4CZ2 - chains A and D of the 4 polymer chains in the assembly; structure by X-ray diffraction, 2.97 A resolution.

Chain A:
Protein: Ras-related protein rab-32
Source organism: Homo sapiens
Reference sequence: Q13637 (RAB32_HUMAN); residues 1-225 here = UniProt positions 1-225
Amino-acid sequence (230 residues; numbered -4 to 225; the number before each row is that of its first residue; numbers below 1 keep their minus sign (Gly-4 is residue -4)):
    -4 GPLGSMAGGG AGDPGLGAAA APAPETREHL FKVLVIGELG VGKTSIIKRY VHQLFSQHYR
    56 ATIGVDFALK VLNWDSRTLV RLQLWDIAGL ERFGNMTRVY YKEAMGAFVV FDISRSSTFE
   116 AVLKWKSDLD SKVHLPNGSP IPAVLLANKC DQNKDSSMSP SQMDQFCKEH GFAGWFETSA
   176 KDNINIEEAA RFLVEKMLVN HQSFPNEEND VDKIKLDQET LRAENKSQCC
Unresolved in the structure: -4 to 21, 149-152, 198-225
Sequence notes: expression tag (-4 to 0); engineered mutation Leu85 (Gln in Q13637), Mse100 (Val in Q13637), Mse153 (Gln in Q13637), Mse158 (Val in Q13637), Mse192 (Ile in Q13637)
Modified residues: Mse1 (selenomethionine); Mse91, Mse100, Mse153, Mse158, Mse192 (selenomethionine; parent Met)
Bound ions: Mg2+: Thr39, Thr57 (together with GMP-PCP)
Small-molecule neighbours: GMP-PCP (GCP; phosphomethylphosphonic acid guanylate ester): Glu33, Leu34, Gly35, Val36, Gly37, Lys38, Thr39, Ser40, Phe50, Ser51, Gln52, His53, Tyr54, Arg55, Ala56, Thr57, Ala83, Gly84, Asn143, Lys144, Asp146, Gln147, Thr173, Ser174, Ala175, Lys176
Swiss-Prot annotation at these positions:
  - region: Asn178 to Gln197 (PKA-RII subunit binding domain)
  - motif: Gln48 to Phe62 (Switch 1), Gly84, Glu86 to Lys97 (Switch 2)
  - binding site (GTP): Val36, Gly37, Lys38, Thr39, Ser40, Ser51, Gln52, Tyr54, Thr57, Gly84, Asn143, Lys144, Asp146, Ala175, Lys176
  - binding site (Mg(2+)): Thr39, Thr57, Asp81
  - modified residue: Ala2 (N-acetylalanine), Ser71 (Phosphoserine)
  - lipidation (S-geranylgeranyl cysteine): Cys224, Cys225
  - natural variant: Ser71 (S71R: Risk factor for PARK26)
  - mutagenesis: Thr39 (T39N: Decreased GTP-binding activity), Gly89 (G89T: Impairs interaction with ANKRD27; when associated with S-90 and L-94), Asn90 (N90S: Impairs interaction with ANKRD27; when associated with T-89 and L-94), Mse91 (M91S: Impairs interaction with ANKRD27; when associated with S-93), Arg93 (R93S: Impairs interaction with ANKRD27; when associated with M-91), Val94 (V94L: Impairs interaction with ANKRD27; when associated with T-89 and S-90), Ala185 (A185F: Abolishes binding to protein kinase A type II regulatory subunit), Leu188 (L188P: Abolishes binding to protein kinase A type II regulatory subunit)

Chain D:
Protein: Ankyrin repeat domain-containing protein 27
Source organism: Homo sapiens
Notes: fragment: first ankyrin repeat-containing domain, residues 1-225
Reference sequence: Q96NW4 (ANR27_HUMAN); residue numbers follow UniProt; this construct covers 450-640
Amino-acid sequence (203 residues; row label = number of the first residue in the row):
   444 GPLGSMDPSV VTPFSRDDRG HTPLHVAAVC GQASLIDLLV SKGAMVNATD YHGATPLHLA
   504 CQKGYQSVTL LLLHYKASAE VQDNNGNTPL HLACTYGHED CVKALVYYDV ESCRLDIGNE
   564 KGDTPLHIAA RWGYQGVIET LLQNGASTEI QNRLKETPLK CALNSKILSV MEAYHLSFER
   624 RQKSSEAPVQ SPQRSVDHHH HHH
Unresolved in the structure: 444-452, 621-646
Sequence notes: expression tag (444-449, 641-646)
Swiss-Prot annotation at these positions:
  - mutagenesis: Gln509 (Q509A: Disrupts interaction with RAB32), Leu513 (L513D: Disrupts interaction with RAB32), Lys546 (K546D: Impairs interaction with RAB32), Tyr550 (Y550A: Impairs interaction with RAB32)
What the authors report for this chain:
  - mutagenesis - Q509A/Y550A, L513D/K546D: unchanged localization

Chain A / chain D interface:
Contacting residue pairs (22; chain A residue first):
  Leu25(A) with Val553(D), hydrophobic
  Val60(A) with Gln509(D), hydrogen bond (backbone-side chain)
  Asp61(A) with Lys546(D), salt bridge
  Phe62(A) with Gln509(D); Lys546(D); Ala547(D); Tyr550(D), hydrophobic
  Ala63(A) with Tyr550(D)
  Leu64(A) with Tyr550(D); Gln586(D); Asn587(D)
  Gln78(A) with Tyr550(D), hydrogen bond (side chain-backbone); Val553(D); Ser555(D), hydrogen bond
  Trp80(A) with Tyr550(D)
  Mse91(A) with Ser510(D)
  Val94(A) with Leu513(D); Leu514(D), hydrophobic; His517(D)
  Tyr95(A) with Leu513(D), hydrophobic
  Lys97(A) with His517(D); Tyr551(D)
Also at the interface, not in a pair above, chain A (15 interface residues in all): His47, Ile58, Gly59
Also at the interface, not in a pair above, chain D (14 interface residues in all): Asp552
Interface features reported in the paper:
  - hot spots on chain D (mutagenesis) - Q509A (Kd 30 uM), K546D (Kd 8 uM), Y550A (Kd 22 uM): decreased binding to Ras-related protein rab-32 (chain A)
  - hot spots on chain D (mutagenesis) - Q509A/Y550A, L513D (K_D_ > 300 uM), L513D/K546D: abolished binding to Ras-related protein rab-32 (chain A)

In short:
The interface between chain A and chain D involves 15 residues on one side and 14 on the other, with 3
hydrogen bonds and 1 salt bridge. Polar pairs include Asp61(A)-Lys546(D), Val60(A)-Gln509(D) and
Gln78(A)-Tyr550(D). From the paper: Q509A, K546D and Y550A of chain D reduce binding to Ras-related protein
rab-32 (chain A); Q509A/Y550A, L513D and L513D/K546D of chain D abolish binding to Ras-related protein rab-32
(chain A).
Here chain A is Ras-related protein rab-32 and chain D is Ankyrin repeat domain-containing protein 27, both
from Homo sapiens. Entry 4CZ2 (Complex of human VARP-ANKRD1 with Rab32-GppCp. Selenomet derivative) was
determined by X-ray diffraction, deposited together with 4CYM.
